PDB entry 1Q8O | X-ray diffraction, 2.20 A resolution | chains A and B

[Chain A (and B)]
Protein: lectin
From: Pterocarpus angolensis
Notes: chain B of this document is another copy of the same molecule, construct and numbering; everything in this record applies to it too
Sequence (252 residues; numbered 1 to 252; the number before each row is that of its first residue):
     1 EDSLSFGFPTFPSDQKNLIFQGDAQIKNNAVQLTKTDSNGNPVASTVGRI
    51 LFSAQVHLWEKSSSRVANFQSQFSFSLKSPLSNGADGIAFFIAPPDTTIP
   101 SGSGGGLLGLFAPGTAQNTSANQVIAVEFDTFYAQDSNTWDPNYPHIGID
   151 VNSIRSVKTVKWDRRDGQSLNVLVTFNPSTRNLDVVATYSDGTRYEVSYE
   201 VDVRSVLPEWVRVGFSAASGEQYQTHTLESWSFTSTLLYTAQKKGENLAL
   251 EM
Disordered / not traced: 242-252
Modified residues: Glu1 (pyroglutamic acid; PCA)
Bound ions: Mn2+: Glu128, Asp130, Asp141, His146; Ca2+: Asp130, Phe132, Asn138, Asp141

[How chain A and chain B interact]
Contacting residue pairs - 33 pairs, chain A then chain B:
  Glu1(A) - Phe6(B)
  Glu1(A) - Gly7(B)
  Glu1(A) - Phe8(B)
  Glu1(A) - Asn17(B)
  Asp2(A) - Gly7(B)  hydrogen bond (backbone-backbone)
  Asp2(A) - Pro9(B)
  Ser3(A) - Phe6(B)
  Ser3(A) - Gly7(B)  hydrogen bond (backbone-backbone)
  Leu4(A) - Ser5(B)
  Ser5(A) - Leu4(B)
  Ser5(A) - Ser5(B)  hydrogen bond
  Phe6(A) - Ser3(B)
  Phe6(A) - Leu4(B)  hydrophobic
  Gly7(A) - Glu1(B)
  Gly7(A) - Asp2(B)  hydrogen bond (backbone-backbone)
  Gly7(A) - Ser3(B)  hydrogen bond (backbone-backbone)
  Phe8(A) - Glu1(B)
  Pro9(A) - Asp2(B)
  Pro12(A) - Glu60(B)
  Asp14(A) - Trp210(B)  hydrogen bond
  Lys16(A) - Gln55(B)
  Lys16(A) - Trp210(B)
  Asn17(A) - Glu1(B)
  Asn17(A) - Ala54(B)
  Asn17(A) - Gln55(B)  hydrogen bond (side chain-backbone)
  Asn17(A) - Trp210(B)
  Ala54(A) - Asn17(B)
  Gln55(A) - Lys16(B)
  Gln55(A) - Asn17(B)  hydrogen bond (backbone-side chain)
  Glu60(A) - Pro12(B)
  Trp210(A) - Asp14(B)  hydrogen bond
  Trp210(A) - Lys16(B)
  Trp210(A) - Asn17(B)
Other interface residues (no listed pair), chain A (19 interface residues in all): Gln15, Phe52
Other interface residues (no listed pair), chain B (19 interface residues in all): Gln15, Phe52

[In short]
Chain A and chain B each contribute 19 residues to their interface, with 9 hydrogen bonds. Among the polar
pairs are Ser5(A)-Ser5(B), Asp14(A)-Trp210(B) and Asn17(A)-Gln55(B). Glu128(A), Asp130(A), Asp141(A) and
His146(A) form the Mn2+ site. The Ca2+ site is built by Asp130(A), Phe132(A), Asn138(A) and Asp141(A).
Both chains are lectin (Pterocarpus angolensis). Entry 1Q8O (Pterocartpus angolensis lectin PAL in complex
with the dimmanoside Man(alpha1-2)Man) was determined by X-ray diffraction together with 1Q8P, 1Q8Q, 1Q8S,
1Q8V and 1UKG from the same study.
